Entry 5WQF (X-ray diffraction, 2.00 A resolution); this record covers chains A and C.

Chain A (and C):
Protein: Isomerase trt14
From: Aspergillus terreus NIH 2624
Notes: EC 5.-.-.-; chain C of this document is another copy of the same molecule, construct and numbering; everything in this record applies to it too
UniProtKB: Q0C8A2 (TRT14_ASPTN); residues 1-142 here = UniProt positions 1-142
Sequence (162 residues; numbered -19 to 142; the number before each row is that of its first residue; numbers below 1 keep their minus sign (Met-19 is residue -19)):
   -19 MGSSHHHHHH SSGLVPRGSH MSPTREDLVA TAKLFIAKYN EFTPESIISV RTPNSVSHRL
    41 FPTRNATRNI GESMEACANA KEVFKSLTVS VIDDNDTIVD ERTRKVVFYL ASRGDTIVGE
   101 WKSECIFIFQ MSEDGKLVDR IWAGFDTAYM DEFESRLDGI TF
Unresolved in the structure: -19 to 2, 141-142 (chain C: -19 to 2, 142)
Differences from the reference sequence: expression tag (-19 to 0)
Ion coordination: Ca2+ site 1: Glu62 (shared with 1 residue of chain B); Ca2+ site 2: Asp138 (shared with 1 residue of chain B)
Residues lining bound ligands:
  - N-propanol (POL), molecule 1: Leu40, Lys85, Ile108, Trp122
  - N-propanol (POL), molecule 2: Asp76, Ile78, Tyr89

Interface between chain A and chain C:
Contacting residue pairs - 50 pairs, chain A then chain C:
  Arg5(A) - Asp80(C)  salt bridge
  Arg5(A) - Arg82(C)
  Arg5(A) - Thr83(C)
  Glu6(A) - Arg82(C)  salt bridge
  Leu40(A) - Tyr89(C)
  Phe41(A) - Phe41(C)  hydrophobic
  Phe41(A) - Tyr89(C)  hydrogen bond (backbone-side chain)
  Phe41(A) - Glu104(C)
  Phe41(A) - Gly124(C)
  Phe41(A) - Phe125(C)
  Phe41(A) - Asp126(C)
  Pro42(A) - Glu104(C)
  Pro42(A) - Asp126(C)
  Thr43(A) - Asp126(C)  hydrogen bond
  Asn75(A) - Lys85(C)
  Asp76(A) - Lys85(C)
  Ile78(A) - Asp80(C)
  Ile78(A) - Lys85(C)
  Ile78(A) - Val87(C)  hydrophobic
  Ile78(A) - Ile108(C)  hydrophobic
  Val79(A) - Asp80(C)  hydrogen bond (backbone-side chain)
  Asp80(A) - Arg5(C)  salt bridge
  Asp80(A) - Ile78(C)
  Asp80(A) - Val79(C)  hydrogen bond (side chain-backbone)
  Glu81(A) - Arg82(C)  salt bridge
  Arg82(A) - Arg5(C)
  Arg82(A) - Glu6(C)  salt bridge
  Thr83(A) - Arg5(C)
  Lys85(A) - Asp76(C)
  Lys85(A) - Ile78(C)
  Val87(A) - Ile78(C)  hydrophobic
  Tyr89(A) - Phe41(C)  hydrogen bond (side chain-backbone)
  Glu104(A) - Phe41(C)
  Glu104(A) - Pro42(C)
  Ile106(A) - Ile106(C)  hydrophobic
  Ile106(A) - Ile108(C)  hydrophobic
  Ile108(A) - Ile78(C)  hydrophobic
  Gly124(A) - Phe41(C)
  Phe125(A) - Phe41(C)
  Asp126(A) - Phe41(C)
  Asp126(A) - Pro42(C)
  Asp126(A) - Thr43(C)  hydrogen bond
  Asp126(A) - Thr127(C)  hydrogen bond
  Thr127(A) - Asp126(C)  hydrogen bond
  Thr127(A) - Thr127(C)  hydrogen bond (backbone-side chain)
  Thr127(A) - Ala128(C)  hydrogen bond (side chain-backbone)
  Ala128(A) - Thr127(C)  hydrogen bond (backbone-side chain)
  Ala128(A) - Ala128(C)
  Ala128(A) - Asp131(C)
  Asp131(A) - Ala128(C)
Other interface residues (no listed pair), chain A (29 interface residues in all): Thr77, Cys105, Tyr129
Other interface residues (no listed pair), chain C (29 interface residues in all): Leu40, Asn75, Thr77, Ser103, Cys105, Tyr129

Overview:
The chain A/chain C interface involves 29 residues from each chain, with 11 hydrogen bonds and 5 salt bridges.
Polar contacts include Arg5(A)-Asp80(C), Glu6(A)-Arg82(C) and Glu81(A)-Arg82(C). Ligands of chain A:
N-propanol.
Both chains are Isomerase trt14 (Aspergillus terreus NIH 2624). Entry 5WQF (Structure of fungal meroterpenoid
isomerase Trt14) was determined by X-ray diffraction together with 5WQG, 5WQI, 5X9J and 5X9K from the same
study.
